3MYZ - chain A; structure by X-ray diffraction, 1.60 A resolution.

[Chain A]
Protein: Beta-2-microglobulin
Organism: Homo sapiens
UniProtKB: P61769 (B2MG_HUMAN); residues 1-99 here correspond to UniProt positions 21-119 (UniProt number = residue number + 20)
Chain sequence (100 residues; each row starts with the number of its first residue; numbering starts at 0):
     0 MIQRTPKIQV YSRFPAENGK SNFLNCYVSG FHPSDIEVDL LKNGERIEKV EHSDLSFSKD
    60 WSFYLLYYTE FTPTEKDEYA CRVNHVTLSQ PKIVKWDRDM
Unresolved in the structure: 60, 98-99
Differences from the reference sequence: initiating methionine (0); engineered mutation F13 (His33 in P61769)
Disulfides: C25-C80
Ion coordination: Hg2+ near H51 (its only coordinating residue here)
Small-molecule neighbours:
  - Thioflavin T (TFX; 2-[4-(dimethylamino)phenyl]-3,6-dimethyl-1,3-benzothiazol-3-ium), molecule 1: Q8, Y10, Y26, S28
  - Thioflavin T (TFX), molecule 2: N42, G43, K75, D76, E77
Reported in the primary citation:
  - binding site for Thioflavin T: Q8, Y10, Y26, N42, R81
  - conformationally variable residues: F30, P32

[Overview]
Chain A binds Thioflavin T. The paper reports a binding site for Thioflavin T at Q8, Y10 and Y26 among others;
conformational variability at F30 and P32.
Chain A is Beta-2-microglobulin (Homo sapiens); the structure, Protein induced photophysical changes to the
amyloid indicator dye, thioflavin T, was determined by X-ray diffraction (same publication as 3MZT).
